Entry 7AWL (X-ray diffraction, 3.70 A resolution); this record covers chain A.

== Chain A ==
Name: Excitatory amino acid transporter 1, Neutral amino acid transporter, Excitatory amino acid transporter, Transporter protein
Source organism: Homo sapiens
Sequence (522 residues; each row starts with the number of its first residue):
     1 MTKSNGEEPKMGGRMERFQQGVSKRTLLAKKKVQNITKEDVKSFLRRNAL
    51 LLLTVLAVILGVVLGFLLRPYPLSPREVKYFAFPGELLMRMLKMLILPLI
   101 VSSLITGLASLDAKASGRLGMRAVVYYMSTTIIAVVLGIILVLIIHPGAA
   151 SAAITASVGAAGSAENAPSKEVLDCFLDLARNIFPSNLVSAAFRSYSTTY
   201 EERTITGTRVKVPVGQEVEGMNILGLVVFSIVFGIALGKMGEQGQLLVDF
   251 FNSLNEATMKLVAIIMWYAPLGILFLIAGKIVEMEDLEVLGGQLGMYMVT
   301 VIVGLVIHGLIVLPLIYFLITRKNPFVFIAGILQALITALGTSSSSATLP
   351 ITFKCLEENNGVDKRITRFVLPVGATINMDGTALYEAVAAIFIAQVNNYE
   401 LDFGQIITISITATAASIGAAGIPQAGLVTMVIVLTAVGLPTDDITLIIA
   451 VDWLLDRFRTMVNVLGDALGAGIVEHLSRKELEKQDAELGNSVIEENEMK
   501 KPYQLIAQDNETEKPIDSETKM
Disordered / not traced: 1-41, 148-169, 201-214, 284-294, 397-405, 487-522
Bound ions: barium ion: Tyr-127, Thr-130, Thr-131, Asn-378, Asp-380
Small-molecule neighbours: barium (6Z6; 2-Amino-5,6,7,8-tetrahydro-4-(4-methoxyphenyl)-7-(naphthalen-1-yl)-5-oxo-4H-chromene-3-carbonitrile): Leu-104, Leu-108, Ala-113, Ser-116, Gly-117, Gly-120, Ala-123, Val-124, Tyr-127, Ile-231, Ile-235, Phe-369, Val-370, Val-373, Ile-377

== Summary ==
Bound to chain A: barium. Tyr-127, Thr-130, Thr-131, Asn-378 and Asp-380 coordinate a barium ion ion.
Chain A is Excitatory amino acid transporter 1, Neutral amino acid transporter, Excitatory amino acid
transporter, Transporter protein (Homo sapiens); the structure, Structure of the thermostabilized EAAT1
cryst-II mutant in complex with barium and the allosteric inhibitor UCPH101, was determined by X-ray
diffraction (same publication as 7AWM, 7AWN, 7AWP, 7AWQ and 7NPW).
